Entry 7NS3 (electron microscopy, 3.50 A resolution); this record covers chains 5 and 4 of the 6 polymer chains in the assembly.

== Chain 5 ==
Protein: Vacuolar import and degradation protein 28
From: Saccharomyces cerevisiae (strain ATCC 204508 / S288c)
UniProtKB: P40547 (VID28_YEAST); numbering as in UniProt (aligned over 1-921)
Amino-acid sequence (921 residues; numbered 1 to 921; the number before each row is that of its first residue):
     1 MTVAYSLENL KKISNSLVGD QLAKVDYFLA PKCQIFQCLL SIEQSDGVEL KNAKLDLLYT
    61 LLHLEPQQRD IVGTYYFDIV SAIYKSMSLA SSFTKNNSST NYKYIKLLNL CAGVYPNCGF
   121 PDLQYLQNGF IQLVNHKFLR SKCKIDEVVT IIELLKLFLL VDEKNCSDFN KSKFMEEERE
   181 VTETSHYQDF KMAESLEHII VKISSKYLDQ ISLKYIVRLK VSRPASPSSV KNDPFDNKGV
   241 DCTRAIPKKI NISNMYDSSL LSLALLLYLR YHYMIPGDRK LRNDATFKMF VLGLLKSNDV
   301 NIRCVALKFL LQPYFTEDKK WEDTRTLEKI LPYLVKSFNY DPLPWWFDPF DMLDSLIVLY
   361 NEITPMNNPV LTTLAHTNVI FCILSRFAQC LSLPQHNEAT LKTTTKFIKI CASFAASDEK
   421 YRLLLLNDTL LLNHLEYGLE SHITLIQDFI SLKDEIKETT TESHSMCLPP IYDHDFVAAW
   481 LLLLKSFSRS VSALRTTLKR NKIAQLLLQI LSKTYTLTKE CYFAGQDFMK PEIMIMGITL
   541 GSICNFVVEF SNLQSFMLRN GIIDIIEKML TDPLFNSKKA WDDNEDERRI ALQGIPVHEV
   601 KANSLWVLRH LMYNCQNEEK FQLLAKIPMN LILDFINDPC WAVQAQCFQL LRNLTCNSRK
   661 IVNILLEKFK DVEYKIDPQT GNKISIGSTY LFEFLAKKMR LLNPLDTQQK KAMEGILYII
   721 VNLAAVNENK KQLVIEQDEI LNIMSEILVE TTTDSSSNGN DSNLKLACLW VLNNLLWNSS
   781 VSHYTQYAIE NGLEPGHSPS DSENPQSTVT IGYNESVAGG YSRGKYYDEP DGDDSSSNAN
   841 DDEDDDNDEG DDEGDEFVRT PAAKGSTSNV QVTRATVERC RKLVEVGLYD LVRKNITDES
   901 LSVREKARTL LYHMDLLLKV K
Unresolved in the structure: 1-3, 165-186, 220-233, 670-690, 777-872, 919-921
Curated features (UniProtKB/Swiss-Prot):
  - modified residue: Ser226 (Phosphoserine)

== Chain 4 ==
Protein: Vacuolar import and degradation protein 24
From: Saccharomyces cerevisiae
UniProtKB: A0A6A5Q1W0 (A0A6A5Q1W0_YEASX); residue numbers follow UniProt; this construct covers 1-362
Amino-acid sequence (362 residues; numbered 1 to 362; the number before each row is that of its first residue):
     1 MINNPKVDSV AEKPKAVTSK QSEQAASPEP TPAPPVSRNQ YPITFNLTST APFHLHDRHR
    61 YLQEQDLYKC ASRDSLSSLQ QLAHTPNGST RKKYIVEDQS PYSSENPVIV TSSYNHTVCT
   121 NYLRPRMQFT GYQISGYKRY QVTVNLKTVD LPKKDCTSLS PHLSGFLSIR GLTNQHPEIS
   181 TYFEAYAVNH KELGFLSSSW KDEPVLNEFK ATDQTDLEHW INFPSFRQLF LMSQKNGLNS
   241 TDDNGTTNAA KKLPPQQLPT TPSADAGNIS RIFSQEKQFD NYLNERFIFM KWKEKFLVPD
   301 ALLMEGVDGA SYDGFYYIVH DQVTGNIQGF YYHQDAEKFQ QLELVPSLKN KVESSDCSFE
   361 FA
Unresolved in the structure: 1-116, 231-268, 302-306, 349-352

== How chain 5 and chain 4 interact ==
Disulfides between the chains: Cys656(5)-Cys357(4)
Contacting residue pairs (48; chain 5 residue first):
  Met366(5) - Thr117(4)
  Met366(5) - Pro152(4)  hydrophobic
  Met366(5) - Cys156(4)  hydrophobic
  Met366(5) - Thr157(4)  hydrogen bond (backbone-backbone)
  Met366(5) - Ser158(4)  hydrogen bond (backbone-backbone)
  Asn367(5) - Thr157(4)  hydrogen bond
  Thr372(5) - Thr157(4)
  Ser417(5) - Ser158(4)
  Glu419(5) - Ser160(4)
  Lys420(5) - Glu203(4)
  Lys485(5) - Ala362(4)
  Arg489(5) - Ala362(4)  hydrogen bond (side chain-backbone)
  Val491(5) - Tyr182(4)
  Val491(5) - Phe361(4)  hydrophobic
  Arg495(5) - Phe296(4)
  Arg495(5) - Val298(4)  hydrogen bond (side chain-backbone)
  Arg495(5) - Ala301(4)
  Cys544(5) - Ala362(4)  hydrophobic
  Asn545(5) - Ala362(4)  hydrogen bond (side chain-backbone)
  Trp606(5) - Glu360(4)  hydrogen bond (side chain-backbone)
  Trp606(5) - Ala362(4)  hydrophobic
  Arg609(5) - Glu360(4)
  His610(5) - Glu360(4)  hydrogen bond (side chain-backbone)
  Tyr613(5) - Arg126(4)
  Tyr613(5) - Cys357(4)
  Tyr613(5) - Phe359(4)  hydrophobic
  Asn614(5) - Arg126(4)
  Arg652(5) - Asp356(4)
  Arg652(5) - Ser358(4)  hydrogen bond
  Asn653(5) - Cys357(4)
  Asn653(5) - Ser358(4)  hydrogen bond (side chain-backbone)
  Cys656(5) - Asp356(4)
  Cys656(5) - Cys357(4)  disulfide
  Asn657(5) - Ser355(4)
  Lys711(5) - Glu360(4)  salt bridge
  Tyr718(5) - Asp356(4)
  Asn722(5) - Ser355(4)  hydrogen bond
  Trp770(5) - Glu353(4)
  Trp770(5) - Ser354(4)
  Trp770(5) - Ser355(4)
  Asn774(5) - Ser354(4)  hydrogen bond (side chain-backbone)
  Glu899(5) - Asn284(4)  hydrogen bond (backbone-side chain)
  Leu901(5) - Glu285(4)
  Leu901(5) - Gln322(4)
  Ser902(5) - Thr120(4)  hydrogen bond
  Ser902(5) - Asn121(4)  hydrogen bond
  Arg904(5) - Asn284(4)  hydrogen bond
  Glu905(5) - Val323(4)
Interface residues without a listed pair, chain 5 (43 interface residues in all): Asp418, Arg422, Leu423, Ser488, Ser492, Lys499, Gly541, Val548, Phe550, Gln649, Val721, Leu766
Interface residues without a listed pair, chain 4 (38 interface residues in all): Arg124, Pro125, Lys147, Thr148, Asp155, Leu159, Phe166, Glu184, Val205, Arg286

== In short ==
Chain 5 and chain 4 form an interface of 43 and 38 residues respectively, with 1 disulfide bond, 16 hydrogen
bonds and 1 salt bridge. Among the polar pairs are Lys711(5)-Glu360(4), Asn367(5)-Thr157(4) and
Arg489(5)-Ala362(4).
Chain 5 is Vacuolar import and degradation protein 28 (Saccharomyces cerevisiae (strain ATCC 204508 / S288c))
and chain 4 is Vacuolar import and degradation protein 24 (Saccharomyces cerevisiae); the structure, Substrate
receptor scaffolding module of yeast Chelator-GID SR4 E3 ubiquitin ligase bound to Fbp1 substrate, was
determined by electron microscopy (same publication as 7NS4, 7NS5, 7NSB and 7NSC).
